Entry 7FKF (X-ray diffraction, 1.69 A resolution); this record covers chains A and B.

[Chain A]
Molecule: Pre-mRNA-splicing factor 8
From: Saccharomyces cerevisiae S288C
Reference sequence: P33334 (PRP8_YEAST); residues 1836-2090 here = UniProt positions 1836-2090
Sequence (258 residues; each row starts with the number of its first residue):
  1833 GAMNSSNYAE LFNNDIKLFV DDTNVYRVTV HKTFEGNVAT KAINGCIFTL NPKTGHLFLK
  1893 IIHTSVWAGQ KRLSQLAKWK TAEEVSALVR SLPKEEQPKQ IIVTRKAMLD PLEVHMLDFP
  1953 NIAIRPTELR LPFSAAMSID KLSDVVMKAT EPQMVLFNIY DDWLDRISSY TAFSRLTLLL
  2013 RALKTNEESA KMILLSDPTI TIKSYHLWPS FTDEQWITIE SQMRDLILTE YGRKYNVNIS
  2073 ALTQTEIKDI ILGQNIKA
Not modelled in the structure: 2070-2090
Differences from the reference sequence: expression tag (1833-1835)
UniProt features mapped onto this chain:
  - mutagenesis: Asp1853 (D1853A: Alters protein folding. Severely impaired growth. Strongly reduced growth at 35 degrees Celsius; when associated with A-1854; D1853N: Reduced growth at 30 degrees Celsius ...), Asp1854 (D1854A: Reduced growth at 30 degrees Celsius. Strongly reduced growth at 16 degrees Celsius. Strongly reduced growth at 35 degrees Celsius; when associated with A-1853 ...), Thr1855 (T1855A: Reduced growth at 30 degrees Celsius. Strongly reduced growth at 16 degrees Celsius), Thr1936 (T1936A: Reduced growth at 30 degrees Celsius. Strongly reduced growth at 16 degrees Celsius), Arg1937 (R1937K: Severely impaired growth. Reduced growth at 30 degrees Celsius. Strongly reduced growth at 16 degrees Celsius)

[Chain B]
Molecule: A1 cistron-splicing factor AAR2
From: Saccharomyces cerevisiae S288C
Reference sequence: P32357 (AAR2_YEAST); aligned to UniProt positions 1-317 over residues 1-317
Sequence (308 residues; each row starts with the number of its first residue; note: 13 numbers in that range are skipped by the numbering (no residue carries them; nothing is unmodelled there); numbers below 1 keep their minus sign (Gly-3 is residue -3)):
    -3 GAMAMNTVPF TSAPIEVTIG IDQYSFNVKE NQPFHGIKDI PIGHVHVIHF QHADNSSMRY
    57 GYWFDCRMGN FYIQYDPKDG LYKMMEERDG AKFENIVHNF KERQMMVSYP KIDEDDTWYN
   117 LTEFVQMDKI RKIVRKDENQ FSYVDSSMTT VQENEL
   166 SSSSSDPAHS LNYTVINFKS REAIRPGHEM EDFLDKSYYL NTVMLQGIFK NSSNYFGELQ
   226 FAFLNAMFFG NYGSSLQWHA MIELICSSAT VPKHMLDKLD EILYYQIKTL PEQYSDILLN
   286 ERVWNICLYS SFQKNSLHNT EKIMENKYPE LL
Not modelled in the structure: -3 to 0, 166-169
Disulfides: Cys251-Cys292
Differences from the reference sequence: expression tag (-3 to 0); conflict Ser166 (Leu153 in P32357), Ser167 (Lys154 in P32357), Ser170 (Asp in P32357)
Small-molecule neighbours: W1I (N'-(2-bromophenyl)-N,N-dimethylsulfuric diamide): Pro5, Phe6, Thr7, Tyr68, Gln70, Glu83, Phe89, Ile92, Phe96
UniProt features mapped onto this chain:
  - region: Leu261 to Ile282 (Leucine-zipper)
  - modified residue: Ser253 (Phosphoserine), Thr274 (Phosphothreonine)

[How chain A and chain B interact]
Pairs across the interface - 18 pairs, chain A then chain B:
  Gln1907(A) - Met195(B)
  Gln1907(A) - Leu199(B)
  Leu1908(A) - Met195(B)  hydrophobic
  Trp1911(A) - Glu194(B)
  Trp1911(A) - Met195(B)  hydrophobic
  Trp1911(A) - Phe198(B)  hydrophobic
  Asp1942(A) - Lys184(B)  salt bridge
  Asp1942(A) - Phe198(B)
  Glu1945(A) - Lys184(B)  salt bridge
  Val1946(A) - Ile189(B)  hydrophobic
  Val1946(A) - Glu194(B)
  Val1946(A) - Phe198(B)  hydrophobic
  His1947(A) - Glu194(B)  salt bridge
  Leu1949(A) - Lys184(B)
  Leu1949(A) - Ser185(B)
  Leu1949(A) - Arg186(B)
  Leu1949(A) - Ile189(B)  hydrophobic
  Asp1950(A) - Arg186(B)  salt bridge

[In short]
9 residues of chain A face 8 of chain B across their interface, with 4 salt bridges. Polar pairs include
Asp1942(A)-Lys184(B), Glu1945(A)-Lys184(B) and His1947(A)-Glu194(B). Ligands of chain B: compound W1I. Curated
annotation (UniProt) lists 5 mutagenesis sites on chain A.
Here chain A is Pre-mRNA-splicing factor 8 and chain B is A1 cistron-splicing factor AAR2, both from
Saccharomyces cerevisiae S288C. Entry 7FKF (PanDDA analysis group deposition -- Aar2/RNaseH in complex with
fragment P04D04 from the F2X-Universal Library) was determined by X-ray diffraction (same publication as 5ST0,
5ST1, 5ST2, 5ST3, 5ST4, 5ST5 and 248 further entries).
